Entry 4KRM (X-ray diffraction, 2.65 A resolution); this record covers chains A and B.

== Chain A ==
Name: Epidermal growth factor receptor
From: Homo sapiens
Notes: EC 2.7.10.1; fragment: extracellular region domain III
UniProtKB: P00533 (EGFR_HUMAN); residues 311-514 here correspond to UniProt positions 335-538 (UniProt number = residue number + 24)
Chain sequence (214 residues; each row starts with the number of its first residue):
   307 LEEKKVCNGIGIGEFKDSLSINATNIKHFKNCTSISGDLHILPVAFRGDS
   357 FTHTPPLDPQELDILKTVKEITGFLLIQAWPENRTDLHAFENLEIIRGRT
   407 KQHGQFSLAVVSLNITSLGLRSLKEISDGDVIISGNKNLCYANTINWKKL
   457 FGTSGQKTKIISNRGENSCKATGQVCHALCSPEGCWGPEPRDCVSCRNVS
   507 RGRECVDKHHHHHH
Disordered / not traced: 504-520
Differences from the reference sequence: expression tag (307-310, 515-520)
Disulfides: Cys313-Cys338, Cys446-Cys475, Cys482-Cys491, Cys486-Cys499
Covalently attached groups: glycan linked to Asn328; N-acetylglucosamine (NAG) linked to Asn337, Asn420
What the authors report for this chain:
  - post-translational modification sites: Asn420
  - mutagenesis - D355T/F357A: decreased binding to Nanobody/VHH domain 7D12 (chain B)

== Chain B ==
Name: Nanobody/VHH domain 7D12
From: Lama glama
Notes: antibody fragment or engineered binder
Chain sequence (133 residues; numbered 1 to 133; the number before each row is that of its first residue):
     1 QVKLEESGGGSVQTGGSLRLTCAASGRTSRSYGMGWFRQAPGKEREFVSG
    51 ISWRGDSTGYADSVKGRFTISRDNAKNTVDLQMNSLKPEDTAIYYCAAAA
   101 GSAWYGTLYEYDYWGQGTQVTVSSALEHHHHHH
Disordered / not traced: 125-133
Disulfides: Cys22-Cys96

== How chain A and chain B interact ==
Residue-residue contacts (29; chain A residue first):
  Lys322(A) - Gln1(B)
  Asp323(A) - Gln1(B)
  Leu325(A) - Gln1(B)
  Leu325(A) - Tyr32(B)
  Leu325(A) - Ala100(B)  hydrophobic
  Leu325(A) - Tyr113(B)
  Leu348(A) - Asp112(B)
  Leu348(A) - Tyr113(B)
  Pro349(A) - Tyr109(B)
  Pro349(A) - Glu110(B)
  Pro349(A) - Tyr111(B)
  Pro349(A) - Asp112(B)
  Val350(A) - Ala100(B)  hydrophobic
  Val350(A) - Asp112(B)  hydrogen bond (backbone-side chain)
  Arg353(A) - Ala99(B)
  Arg353(A) - Ala100(B)  hydrogen bond (side chain-backbone)
  Arg353(A) - Tyr105(B)
  Arg353(A) - Glu110(B)  salt bridge
  Arg353(A) - Asp112(B)  salt bridge
  Asp355(A) - Arg30(B)  salt bridge
  Phe357(A) - Arg30(B)
  Phe357(A) - Ser31(B)
  Phe357(A) - Trp53(B)  hydrophobic
  Thr358(A) - Arg30(B)
  Gln384(A) - Tyr111(B)  hydrogen bond (side chain-backbone)
  Gln384(A) - Asp112(B)  hydrogen bond (side chain-backbone)
  Gln384(A) - Trp114(B)
  Ser418(A) - Leu108(B)
  Ser418(A) - Tyr109(B)
Interface residues without a listed pair, chain A (14 interface residues in all): Ser324, Asn420
Interface residues without a listed pair, chain B (17 interface residues in all): Ser29, Gly101
Interface features reported in the paper:
  - pairs named by the authors: Asp355(A)-Arg30(B) (salt bridge), Phe357(A)-Arg30(B)
  - epitope / paratope residues, chain A: Arg353(A), Asp355(A), Phe357(A), Gln384(A)
  - epitope / paratope residues, chain B: Arg30(B)

== In short ==
14 residues of chain A and 17 residues of chain B are in contact, with 4 hydrogen bonds and 3 salt bridges.
Among the polar pairs are Arg353(A)-Glu110(B), Arg353(A)-Asp112(B) and Asp355(A)-Arg30(B). The paper describes
a salt bridge between Asp355(A) and Arg30(B); a contact between Phe357(A) and Arg30(B). From the paper:
D355T/F357A of chain A reduce binding to Nanobody/VHH domain 7D12 (chain B); epitope/paratope residues
Arg353(A), Asp355(A) and Arg30(B) among others.
Chain A is Epidermal growth factor receptor (Homo sapiens) and chain B is Nanobody/VHH domain 7D12 (Lama
glama); the structure, Nanobody/VHH domain 7D12 in complex with domain III of the extracellular region of
EGFR, pH 3.5, was determined by X-ray diffraction, deposited together with 4KRN, 4KRO and 4KRP.
